2ZL4 - chains B and P of the 28 polymer chains in the assembly; structure by X-ray diffraction, 2.50 A resolution.

Chain B:
Molecule: ATP-dependent Clp protease proteolytic subunit
Source organism: Helicobacter pylori
Notes: EC 3.4.21.92
Reference sequence: P56156 (CLPP_HELPY); residue numbers follow UniProt; this construct covers 1-196
Sequence (196 residues; row label = number of the first residue in the row):
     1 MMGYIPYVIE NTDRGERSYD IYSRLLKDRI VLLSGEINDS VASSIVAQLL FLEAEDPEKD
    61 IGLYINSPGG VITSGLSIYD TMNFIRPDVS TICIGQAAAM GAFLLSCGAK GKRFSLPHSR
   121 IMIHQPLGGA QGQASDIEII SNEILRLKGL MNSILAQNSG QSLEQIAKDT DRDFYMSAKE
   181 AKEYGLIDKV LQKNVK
Disordered / not traced: 1-19, 193-196
Sequence notes: engineered mutation Ala99 (Ser in P56156)
Swiss-Prot annotation at these positions:
  - active site: His124

Chain P:
Molecule: Peptide substrate AAAA
Sequence (4 residues; row label = number of the first residue in the row):
   201 AAAA

Chain B / chain P interface:
Residue-residue contacts (16; chain B residue first):
  Gly69(B) - Ala204(P)
  Gly70(B) - Ala203(P)
  Gly70(B) - Ala204(P)  hydrogen bond (backbone-backbone)
  Val71(B) - Ala202(P)
  Val71(B) - Ala203(P)  hydrophobic
  Ile72(B) - Ala202(P)  hydrogen bond (backbone-backbone)
  Ile72(B) - Ala203(P)  hydrophobic
  Ile72(B) - Ala204(P)
  Ala99(B) - Ala204(P)
  Met100(B) - Ala204(P)  hydrogen bond (backbone-backbone)
  His124(B) - Ala204(P)  hydrogen bond (side chain-backbone)
  Pro126(B) - Ala203(P)
  Leu127(B) - Ala202(P)
  Leu127(B) - Ala203(P)  hydrogen bond (backbone-backbone)
  Leu147(B) - Ala202(P)  hydrophobic
  Met151(B) - Ala204(P)  hydrophobic
Also at the interface, not in a pair above, chain B (12 interface residues in all): Ala98
Also at the interface, not in a pair above, chain P (4 interface residues in all): Ala201

Summary:
Chain B and chain P form an interface of 12 and 4 residues respectively, with 5 hydrogen bonds. Polar pairs
include His124(B)-Ala204(P), Gly70(B)-Ala204(P) and Ile72(B)-Ala202(P). UniProt lists active-site residue
His124(B) on chain B.
Chain B is ATP-dependent Clp protease proteolytic subunit (Helicobacter pylori) and chain P is Peptide
substrate AAAA; the structure, Crystal structure of H.pylori ClpP S99A in complex with the peptide AAAA, was
determined by X-ray diffraction together with 2ZL0, 2ZL2 and 2ZL3 from the same study.
